Entry 9ER7 (X-ray diffraction, 1.40 A resolution); this record covers chains S and T of the 4 polymer chains in the assembly.

[Chain S (and T)]
Name: Hydrogenase-1 small chain
From: Escherichia coli
Notes: EC 1.12.99.6; chain T of this document is another copy of the same molecule, construct and numbering; everything in this record applies to it too
UniProtKB: P69739 (MBHS_ECOLI); residues 1-271 here correspond to UniProt positions 46-316 (UniProt number = residue number + 45)
Chain sequence (279 residues; each row starts with the number of its first residue):
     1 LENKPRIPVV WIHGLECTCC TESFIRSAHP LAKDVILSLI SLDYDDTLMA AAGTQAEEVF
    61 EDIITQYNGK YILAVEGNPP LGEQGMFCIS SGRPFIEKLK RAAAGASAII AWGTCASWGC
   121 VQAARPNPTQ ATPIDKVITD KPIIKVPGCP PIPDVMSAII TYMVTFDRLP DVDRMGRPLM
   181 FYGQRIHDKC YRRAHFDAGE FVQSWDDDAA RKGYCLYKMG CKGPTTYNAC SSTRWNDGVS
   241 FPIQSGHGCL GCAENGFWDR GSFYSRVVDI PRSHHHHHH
Not modelled in the structure: 1-3, 267-279
Sequence notes: expression tag (272-279)
Bound ions: fe4-s3 cluster Fe: Cys17, Cys19, Cys20, Cys115, Cys120, Cys149; 4Fe-4S cluster Fe: His187, Cys190, Cys215, Cys221; 3Fe-4S cluster Fe: Cys230, Cys249, Cys252
Small-molecule neighbours:
  - 3Fe-4S cluster (F3S): Ile186, Thr226, Asn228, Cys230, Trp235, Phe241, Pro242, Cys249, Leu250, Gly251, Cys252, Ala253
  - fe4-s3 cluster (SF3): Glu16, Cys17, Thr18, Cys19, Cys20, Glu76, Gly113, Thr114, Cys115, Cys120, Gly148, Cys149, Pro150
  - 4Fe-4S cluster (SF4): Ile186, His187, Cys190, Arg192, Arg193, Phe196, Cys215, Leu216, Tyr217, Cys221, Gly223, Pro224, Ile243
Curated features (UniProtKB/Swiss-Prot):
  - binding site ([4Fe-4S] cluster): Cys17, Cys20, Cys115, Cys149, His187, Cys190, Cys215, Cys221
  - binding site ([3Fe-4S] cluster): Cys230, Cys249, Cys252

[Interface between chain S and chain T]
Contacting residue pairs (31; chain S residue first):
  Gln184(S) with Lys212(T), hydrogen bond (side chain-backbone)
  His187(S) with Ala194(T)
  Asp188(S) with Tyr191(T); Ala194(T); His195(T)
  Lys189(S) with Tyr191(T); His195(T), hydrogen bond; Lys212(T), hydrogen bond (side chain-backbone); Gly213(T)
  Cys190(S) with Cys190(T); Tyr191(T)
  Tyr191(S) with Lys189(T); Cys190(T); Tyr191(T), hydrophobic; Ser232(T)
  Arg193(S) with Ala194(T); Asp197(T), salt bridge
  Ala194(S) with His187(T); Asp188(T); Arg193(T)
  His195(S) with Asp188(T); Lys189(T), hydrogen bond
  Asp197(S) with Arg193(T), salt bridge; Asp197(T)
  Lys212(S) with Gln184(T), hydrogen bond (backbone-side chain); Lys189(T), hydrogen bond (backbone-side chain)
  Gly213(S) with Lys189(T)
  Ser232(S) with Tyr191(T); Arg234(T)
  Arg234(S) with Arg234(T); Gly238(T), hydrogen bond (side chain-backbone)
Other interface residues (no listed pair), chain S (17 interface residues in all): Tyr214, Ser231, Gly238
Other interface residues (no listed pair), chain T (17 interface residues in all): Tyr214, Ser231

[Overview]
Chain S and chain T each contribute 17 residues to their interface, with 7 hydrogen bonds and 2 salt bridges.
Among the polar pairs are Arg193(S)-Asp197(T), Gln184(S)-Lys212(T) and Lys189(S)-His195(T). Bound to chain S:
4Fe-4S cluster, 3Fe-4S cluster and fe4-s3 cluster.
Both chains are Hydrogenase-1 small chain (Escherichia coli). Entry 9ER7 (Hydrogenase-1 Ni-SCO state) was
determined by X-ray diffraction.
